6G07 - chains A and P; structure by X-ray diffraction, 1.66 A resolution.

== Chain A ==
Name: Nuclear receptor ROR-gamma
From: Homo sapiens
Notes: fragment: C-terminal domain, ligand binding domain
UniProt: P51449 (RORG_HUMAN); residues 263-518 here = UniProt positions 263-518
Sequence (257 residues; numbered 262 to 518; the number before each row is that of its first residue):
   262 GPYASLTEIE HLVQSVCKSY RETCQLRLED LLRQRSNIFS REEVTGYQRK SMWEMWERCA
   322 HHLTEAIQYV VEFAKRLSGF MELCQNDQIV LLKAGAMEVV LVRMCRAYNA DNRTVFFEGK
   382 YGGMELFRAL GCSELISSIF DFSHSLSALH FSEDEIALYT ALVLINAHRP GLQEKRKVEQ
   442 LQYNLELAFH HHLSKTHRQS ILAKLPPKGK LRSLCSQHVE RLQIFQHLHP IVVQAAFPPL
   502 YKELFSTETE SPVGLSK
Disordered / not traced: 262-263, 509-518
Construct notes: expression tag (262); engineered mutation Ser-455 (Cys in P51449)
Small-molecule neighbours: EEZ (N-[5-chloranyl-6-[(1S)-1-phenylethoxy]pyridin-3-yl]-2-(4-ethylsulfonylphenyl)ethanamide): Cys-285, Gln-286, Leu-287, Leu-292, Cys-320, His-323, Ala-327, Val-361, Leu-362, Arg-364, Met-365, Arg-367, Ala-368, Val-376, Phe-377, Phe-378, Phe-388, Ile-397, Ile-400, Phe-401, Ser-404
UniProt features mapped onto this chain:
  - motif: Leu-501 to Phe-506 (AF-2)
  - mutagenesis: Ala-327 (A327F: Completely abolishes transcriptional activity), Phe-378 (F378Q: Completely abolishes transcriptional activity), Ile-397 (I397N: Nearly abolishes transcriptional activity)

== Chain P ==
Name: Nuclear receptor-interacting protein 1
From: Homo sapiens
UniProt: P48552 (NRIP1_HUMAN); residue numbers follow UniProt; this construct covers 493-512
Sequence (20 residues; each row starts with the number of its first residue):
   493 NSHQKVTLLQ LLLGHKNEEN
Disordered / not traced: 493-498, 508-512
UniProt features mapped onto this chain:
  - motif: Leu-500 to Leu-504 (LXXLL motif 6)
  - cross-link: Lys-508 (Glycyl lysine isopeptide (Lys-Gly) (interchain with G-Cter in SUMO2))

== Chain A / chain P interface ==
Residue-residue contacts (19; chain A residue first):
  Lys-336(A) / Leu-504(P)  hydrogen bond (side chain-backbone)
  Lys-336(A) / Leu-505(P)
  Phe-341(A) / Leu-505(P)  hydrophobic
  Gln-346(A) / His-507(P)  hydrogen bond
  Gln-349(A) / Leu-505(P)
  Gln-349(A) / His-507(P)  hydrogen bond
  Ile-350(A) / Leu-501(P)  hydrophobic
  Ile-350(A) / Gln-502(P)
  Ile-350(A) / Leu-505(P)  hydrophobic
  Ile-350(A) / His-507(P)
  Leu-353(A) / Leu-505(P)  hydrophobic
  Lys-354(A) / Leu-501(P)
  Pro-500(A) / Leu-500(P)
  Leu-501(A) / Leu-500(P)
  Leu-501(A) / Leu-504(P)  hydrophobic
  Glu-504(A) / Thr-499(P)
  Glu-504(A) / Leu-500(P)  hydrogen bond (side chain-backbone)
  Glu-504(A) / Leu-501(P)  hydrogen bond (side chain-backbone)
  Leu-505(A) / Leu-501(P)  hydrophobic
Also at the interface, not in a pair above, chain A (13 interface residues in all): Val-332, Met-342

== Summary ==
Chain A and chain P form an interface of 13 and 7 residues respectively, with 5 hydrogen bonds. Polar contacts
include Lys-336(A)/Leu-504(P), Gln-346(A)/His-507(P) and Gln-349(A)/His-507(P). Chain A binds compound EEZ.
UniProt lists 3 mutagenesis sites on chain A.
Chain A is Nuclear receptor ROR-gamma and chain P is Nuclear receptor-interacting protein 1, both from Homo
sapiens; the structure, Rorgt (264-518;c455s) in complex with inverse agonist "cpd-9" and RIP140 peptide at
1.66A, was determined by X-ray diffraction (same publication as 6FZU and 6G05).
